Entry 1IBC (X-ray diffraction, 2.73 A resolution); this record covers chains B and C of the 3 polymer chains in the assembly.

[Chain B]
Name: Interleukin-1BETA converting enzyme
Source organism: Homo sapiens
Notes: EC 3.4.22.36
UniProt: P29466 (I1BC_HUMAN); residues 317-404 here = UniProt positions 317-404
Chain sequence (88 residues; each row starts with the number of its first residue):
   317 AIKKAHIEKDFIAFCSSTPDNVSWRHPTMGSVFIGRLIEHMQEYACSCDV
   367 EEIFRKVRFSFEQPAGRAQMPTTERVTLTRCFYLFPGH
Construct notes: engineered mutation Ala-381 (Asp in P29466)
Curated features (UniProtKB/Swiss-Prot):
  - mutagenesis: Ile-318 to Lys-320 (Abolished ability to cleave IL18), Ile-318 (I318N: Mediates autoprocessing but is unable to interact with Gasdermin-D (GSDMD) and mediate its cleavage), Lys-320 (K320A: Abolishes cleavage of Gasdermin-D (GSDMD))

[Chain C]
Name: Peptide ace-trp-glu-his-asa
Chain sequence (5 residues; row label = number of the first residue in the row):
   501 XWEHD
Modified / non-standard residues: ACE (acetyl group) at position 501; Asp-505 (aspartic aldehyde; ASA)

[How chain B and chain C interact]
Residue-residue contacts - 15 pairs, chain B then chain C:
  Ser-339(B) with Glu-503(C); His-504(C); Asp-505(C), hydrogen bond (backbone-backbone)
  Trp-340(B) with Trp-502(C), hydrophobic; Glu-503(C); His-504(C)
  Arg-341(B) with Trp-502(C); Glu-503(C), salt bridge; His-504(C), hydrogen bond (side chain-backbone); Asp-505(C)
  His-342(B) with ACE_501(C), hydrogen bond (side chain-backbone); Trp-502(C)
  Pro-343(B) with ACE_501(C)
  Val-348(B) with Trp-502(C), hydrophobic
  Arg-383(B) with Trp-502(C)
Other interface residues (no listed pair), chain B (9 interface residues in all): Val-338, Ser-347

[Overview]
The interface between chain B and chain C involves 9 residues on one side and 5 on the other, with 3 hydrogen
bonds and 1 salt bridge. Polar pairs include Arg-341(B)/Glu-503(C), Arg-341(B)/His-504(C) and
His-342(B)/ACE_501(C). UniProt lists 3 mutagenesis sites on chain B.
Here chain B is Interleukin-1BETA converting enzyme (Homo sapiens) and chain C is Peptide ace-trp-glu-his-asa.
Entry 1IBC (Crystal structure of inhibited interleukin-1BETA converting enzyme) was determined by X-ray
diffraction.
